PDB entry 7LXM | electron microscopy, 3.41 A resolution | chains A and L of the 12 polymer chains in the assembly

Chain A:
Name: HIV-1 Env glycoprotein gp120
Organism: Human immunodeficiency virus 1
Chain sequence (493 residues; each row starts with the number of its first residue; note: 27 numbers in that range are skipped by the numbering (no residue carries them; nothing is unmodelled there); numbers below 1 keep their minus sign (Met-4 is residue -4)):
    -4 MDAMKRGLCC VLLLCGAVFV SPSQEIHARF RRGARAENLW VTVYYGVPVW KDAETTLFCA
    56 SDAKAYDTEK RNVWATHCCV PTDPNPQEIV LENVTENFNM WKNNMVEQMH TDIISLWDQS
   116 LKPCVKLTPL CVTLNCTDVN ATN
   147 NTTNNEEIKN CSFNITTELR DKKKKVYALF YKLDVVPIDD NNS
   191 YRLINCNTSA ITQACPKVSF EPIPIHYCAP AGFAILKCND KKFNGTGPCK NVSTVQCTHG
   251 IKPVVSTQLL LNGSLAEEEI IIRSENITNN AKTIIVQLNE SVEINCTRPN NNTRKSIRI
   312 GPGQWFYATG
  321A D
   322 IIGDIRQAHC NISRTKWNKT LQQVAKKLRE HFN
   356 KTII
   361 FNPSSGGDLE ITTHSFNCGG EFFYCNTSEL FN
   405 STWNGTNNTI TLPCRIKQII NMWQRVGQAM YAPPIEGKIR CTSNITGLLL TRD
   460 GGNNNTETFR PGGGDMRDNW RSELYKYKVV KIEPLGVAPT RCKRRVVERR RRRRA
Disordered / not traced: -4 to 31, 147-151, 405-409, 460-462, 505-514
Cystine bridges: Cys54-Cys74, Cys119-Cys205, Cys126-Cys196, Cys131-Cys157, Cys218-Cys247, Cys228-Cys239, Cys296-Cys331, Cys378-Cys445, Cys385-Cys418
Covalent attachments: N-acetylglucosamine (NAG) linked to Asn88, Asn130, Asn160, Asn197, Asn234, Asn241, Asn262, Asn276, Asn289, Asn295, Asn301, Asn386, Asn392, Asn448; glycan linked to Asn138, Asn332
Reported in the primary citation:
  - post-translational modification sites: Asn138, Asn332
  - contacts within the chain: Arg308-Trp316 (cation-pi contact), Trp316-Tyr318 (hydrophobic contact)

Chain L:
Name: PGT122 Fab light chain
Organism: Homo sapiens
Notes: antibody fragment or engineered binder
Chain sequence (213 residues; row label = number of the first residue in the row; note: 1 number in that range is skipped by the numbering (no residue carries it; nothing is unmodelled there); a row labelled like 67A-67C holds insertion residues (67A, then the next letters in order)):
     6 APTF
    11 VSVAPGQTAR ITCGEESLGS RSVIWYQQRP GQAPSLIIYN NNDRPSGIPD RFSGSPG
67A-67C STF
    68 GTTATLTITS VEAGDEADYY CHIWDSRR
95A-95C PTN
    96 WVFGEGTTLI VLSQPKAAPS VTLFPPSSEE LQANKATLVC LISDFYPGAV TVAWKADSSP
   156 VKAGVETTTP SKQSNNKYAA SSYLSLTPEQ WKSHKSYSCQ VTHEGSTVEK TVAPTECS
Disordered / not traced: 109-213
Cystine bridges: Cys23-Cys88

How chain A and chain L interact:
Contacting residue pairs - 16 pairs, chain A then chain L:
  Asn135(A) - Leu28(L)
  Asn135(A) - Arg94(L)  hydrogen bond
  Thr137(A) - Ser93(L)
  Thr137(A) - Arg94(L)
  Thr137(A) - Pro95A(L)
  Asn138(A) - Arg95(L)
  Asn138(A) - Pro95A(L)
  Asn138(A) - Thr95B(L)
  Ile322(A) - Arg94(L)  hydrogen bond (backbone-side chain)
  Gly324(A) - Leu28(L)  hydrogen bond (backbone-backbone)
  Gly324(A) - Phe67C(L)
  Gly324(A) - Arg94(L)  hydrogen bond (backbone-side chain)
  Asp325(A) - Gly29(L)
  Asp325(A) - Ser30(L)  hydrogen bond
  Asp325(A) - Ser93(L)  hydrogen bond
  Ile326(A) - Arg94(L)
Also at the interface, not in a pair above, chain A (8 interface residues in all): Ile323

Summary:
The interface between chain A and chain L involves 8 residues on one side and 9 on the other; the contacts
include 6 hydrogen bonds. Among the polar pairs are Asn135(A)-Arg94(L), Ile322(A)-Arg94(L) and
Gly324(A)-Arg94(L). The paper reports modification sites Asn138(A) and Asn332(A); contacts within the chain
involving Trp316(A), Arg308(A) and Tyr318(A).
Here chain A is HIV-1 Env glycoprotein gp120 (Human immunodeficiency virus 1) and chain L is PGT122 Fab light
chain (Homo sapiens). Entry 7LXM (Cryo-EM structure of ConM SOSIP.v7 (ConM) in complex with bNAb PGT122) was
determined by electron microscopy, deposited together with 7LX2, 7LX3 and 7LXN.
